4HVF - chains A and B of the 4 polymer chains in the assembly; structure by X-ray diffraction, 1.70 A resolution.

Chain A (and B):
Protein: Green fluorescent protein blFP-Y6
Organism: Branchiostoma lanceolatum
Notes: fragment: N-terminal; chain B of this document is another copy of the same molecule, construct and numbering; everything in this record applies to it too
UniProt: B1PNB8 (B1PNB8_BRALA); aligned to UniProt positions 2-220 over residues 2-220
Chain sequence (226 residues; each row starts with the number of its first residue; note: 2 numbers in that range are skipped by the numbering (no residue carries them; nothing is unmodelled there); numbers below 1 keep their minus sign (Met-7 is residue -7)):
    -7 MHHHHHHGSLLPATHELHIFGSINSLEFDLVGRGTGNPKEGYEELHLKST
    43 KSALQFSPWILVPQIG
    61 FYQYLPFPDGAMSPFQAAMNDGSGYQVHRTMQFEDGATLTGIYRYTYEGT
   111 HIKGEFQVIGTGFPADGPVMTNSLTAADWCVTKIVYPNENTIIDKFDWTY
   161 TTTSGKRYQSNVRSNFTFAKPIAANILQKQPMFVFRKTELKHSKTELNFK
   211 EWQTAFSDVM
Not modelled in the structure: -7 to 0
Differences from the reference sequence: expression tag (-7 to 1); engineered mutation Leu2 (Pro in B1PNB8); chromophore (58, 58, 58)
Modified / non-standard residues: Gly58 ({(4Z)-2-(aminomethyl)-4-[(4-hydroxyphenyl)methylidene]-5-oxo-4,5-dihydro-1H-imidazol-1-yl}acetic acid; CR2)
Covalent attachments: covalent link Gly58-Phe61
What the authors report for this chain:
  - contacts within the chain: Tyr62-Arg89 (hydrogen bond), Tyr62-Asp154 (hydrogen bond)

Interface between chain A and chain B:
Residue-residue contacts (35):
  Ser14(A) with Arg104(B)
  Asn16(A) with Thr177(B)
  Ser17(A) with Gln86(B); Thr177(B)
  Glu19(A) with Arg104(B), salt bridge
  Gln86(A) with Ser17(B)
  His88(A) with Thr98(B); Thr100(B), hydrogen bond; Ile119(B); Thr121(B), hydrogen bond
  Thr90(A) with Gln92(B); Thr98(B)
  Gln92(A) with Arg173(B)
  Gly96(A) with Arg173(B)
  Thr98(A) with His88(B); Thr90(B); Arg173(B); Asn175(B), hydrogen bond
  Thr100(A) with His88(B), hydrogen bond; Thr100(B)
  Ile102(A) with Gln117(B); Ile119(B), hydrophobic
  Arg104(A) with Ile119(B)
  Gln117(A) with Ile102(B); Gln117(B)
  Ile119(A) with His88(B); Ile102(B), hydrophobic; Arg104(B)
  Thr121(A) with His88(B), hydrogen bond; Asn175(B), hydrogen bond
  Arg173(A) with Gln92(B), hydrogen bond; Gly96(B), hydrogen bond (side chain-backbone)
  Asn175(A) with Thr98(B); Thr121(B), hydrogen bond
  Thr177(A) with Ser17(B)
Interface residues without a listed pair, chain A (22 interface residues in all): Gly120, Gly122, Ala125
Interface residues without a listed pair, chain B (23 interface residues in all): Ser14, Asn16, Glu19, Ala97, Gly120, Gly122, Asn148

In short:
Chain A and chain B form an interface of 22 and 23 residues respectively; the contacts include 9 hydrogen
bonds and 1 salt bridge. Polar contacts include Glu19(A)-Arg104(B), His88(A)-Thr100(B) and His88(A)-Thr121(B).
From the paper: contacts within the chain involving Tyr62(A), Arg89(A) and Asp154(A).
Both chains are Green fluorescent protein blFP-Y6 (Branchiostoma lanceolatum). Entry 4HVF (Crystal structure
of green fluorescent protein lanGFP(Branchiostoma Lanceolatum)) was determined by X-ray diffraction together
with 4JEO, 4JF9 and 4JGE from the same study.
